PDB entry 1UU2 | X-ray diffraction, 2.80 A resolution | chains A and B

Chain A (and B):
Molecule: Histidinol-phosphate aminotransferase
From: Thermotoga maritima
Notes: EC 2.6.1.9; chain B of this document is another copy of the same molecule, construct and numbering; everything in this record applies to it too
Reference sequence: Q9X0D0 (HIS8_THEMA); residues 1-335 here = UniProt positions 1-335
Sequence (335 residues; each row starts with the number of its first residue):
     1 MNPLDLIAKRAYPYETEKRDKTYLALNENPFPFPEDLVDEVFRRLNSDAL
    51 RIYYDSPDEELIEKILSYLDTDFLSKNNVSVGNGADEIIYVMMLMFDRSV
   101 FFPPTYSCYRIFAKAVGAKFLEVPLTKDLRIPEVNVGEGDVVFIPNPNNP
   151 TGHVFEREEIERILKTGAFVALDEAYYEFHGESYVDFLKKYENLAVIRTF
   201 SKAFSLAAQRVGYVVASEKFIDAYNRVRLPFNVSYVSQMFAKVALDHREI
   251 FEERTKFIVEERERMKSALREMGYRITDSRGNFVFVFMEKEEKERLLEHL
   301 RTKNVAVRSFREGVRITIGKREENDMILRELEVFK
Unresolved in the structure: 1-13 (chain B: 1-16)
Residues lining bound ligands: 4'-deoxy-4'-aminopyridoxal-5'-phosphate (PMP): Gly-84, Ala-85, Asp-86, Tyr-106, Pro-145, Asn-149, Asp-173, Ala-175, Tyr-176, Thr-199, Ser-201, Lys-202, Arg-210
Curated features (UniProtKB/Swiss-Prot):
  - modified residue: Lys-202 (N6-(pyridoxal phosphate)lysine)

Interface between chain A and chain B:
Residue-residue contacts (96):
  Arg-19(A) / Ile-52(B)
  Glu-28(A) / Ile-52(B)
  Glu-28(A) / Tyr-53(B)  hydrogen bond (side chain-backbone)
  Asn-29(A) / Arg-51(B)  hydrogen bond (backbone-side chain)
  Pro-30(A) / Arg-51(B)
  Phe-31(A) / Arg-51(B)
  Pro-32(A) / Ser-47(B)
  Pro-32(A) / Asp-48(B)
  Pro-32(A) / Arg-51(B)
  Phe-33(A) / Ser-47(B)  hydrogen bond (backbone-side chain)
  Phe-33(A) / Leu-50(B)  hydrophobic
  Glu-35(A) / Ser-47(B)
  Val-38(A) / Ser-47(B)
  Val-38(A) / Leu-50(B)  hydrophobic
  Phe-42(A) / Val-38(B)
  Phe-42(A) / Phe-42(B)  hydrophobic
  Phe-42(A) / Leu-45(B)  hydrophobic
  Ser-47(A) / Pro-32(B)
  Ser-47(A) / Phe-33(B)  hydrogen bond (side chain-backbone)
  Ser-47(A) / Glu-35(B)  hydrogen bond
  Asp-48(A) / Pro-32(B)
  Ala-49(A) / Ala-208(B)
  Leu-50(A) / Phe-33(B)  hydrophobic
  Leu-50(A) / Ser-205(B)
  Leu-50(A) / Leu-206(B)
  Leu-50(A) / Ala-207(B)  hydrogen bond (backbone-backbone)
  Leu-50(A) / Ala-208(B)  hydrogen bond (backbone-backbone)
  Arg-51(A) / Glu-28(B)
  Arg-51(A) / Asn-29(B)  hydrogen bond (side chain-backbone)
  Arg-51(A) / Pro-30(B)  hydrogen bond (side chain-backbone)
  Arg-51(A) / Phe-31(B)
  Arg-51(A) / Pro-32(B)
  Arg-51(A) / Ser-205(B)  hydrogen bond (backbone-backbone)
  Arg-51(A) / Ala-207(B)
  Ile-52(A) / Glu-28(B)
  Ile-52(A) / Ala-207(B)
  Ile-52(A) / Ala-208(B)  hydrogen bond (backbone-backbone)
  Tyr-53(A) / Leu-26(B)
  Tyr-53(A) / Glu-28(B)  hydrogen bond (backbone-side chain)
  Tyr-53(A) / Ser-201(B)
  Tyr-53(A) / Lys-202(B)  hydrogen bond
  Tyr-53(A) / Ala-207(B)
  Tyr-53(A) / Arg-210(B)
  Asn-83(A) / Phe-231(B)  hydrogen bond (side chain-backbone)
  Asn-83(A) / Asn-232(B)
  Tyr-90(A) / Leu-94(B)
  Tyr-90(A) / Val-227(B)  hydrogen bond (side chain-backbone)
  Tyr-90(A) / Leu-229(B)  hydrophobic
  Val-91(A) / Tyr-90(B)
  Leu-94(A) / Tyr-90(B)
  Leu-94(A) / Leu-94(B)  hydrophobic
  Phe-112(A) / Leu-229(B)  hydrophobic
  Phe-112(A) / Pro-230(B)
  Ala-115(A) / Arg-226(B)
  Ala-115(A) / Val-227(B)
  Val-116(A) / Leu-94(B)
  Ser-201(A) / Tyr-53(B)
  Lys-202(A) / Tyr-53(B)  hydrogen bond
  Ser-205(A) / Leu-50(B)
  Ser-205(A) / Arg-51(B)
  Leu-206(A) / Leu-50(B)
  Ala-207(A) / Leu-50(B)  hydrogen bond (backbone-backbone)
  Ala-207(A) / Arg-51(B)
  Ala-207(A) / Ile-52(B)
  Ala-207(A) / Tyr-53(B)
  Ala-208(A) / Ala-49(B)
  Ala-208(A) / Leu-50(B)  hydrogen bond (backbone-backbone)
  Ala-208(A) / Ile-52(B)  hydrogen bond (backbone-backbone)
  Ala-208(A) / Ser-234(B)
  Ala-208(A) / Tyr-235(B)  hydrogen bond (backbone-backbone)
  Gln-209(A) / Ser-234(B)
  Gln-209(A) / Tyr-235(B)
  Gln-209(A) / Val-236(B)
  Arg-210(A) / Tyr-53(B)
  Arg-210(A) / Phe-231(B)  hydrogen bond (side chain-backbone)
  Arg-226(A) / Ala-115(B)
  Val-227(A) / Tyr-90(B)  hydrogen bond (backbone-side chain)
  Val-227(A) / Ala-115(B)
  Leu-229(A) / Asp-86(B)
  Leu-229(A) / Glu-87(B)
  Leu-229(A) / Tyr-90(B)  hydrophobic
  Leu-229(A) / Phe-112(B)  hydrophobic
  Pro-230(A) / Phe-112(B)
  Phe-231(A) / Arg-210(B)  hydrogen bond (backbone-side chain)
  Asn-232(A) / Asn-83(B)  hydrogen bond (backbone-side chain)
  Ser-234(A) / Ala-208(B)
  Ser-234(A) / Gln-209(B)
  Ser-234(A) / Ser-234(B)
  Ser-234(A) / Ser-237(B)
  Tyr-235(A) / Ala-208(B)  hydrogen bond (backbone-backbone)
  Tyr-235(A) / Gln-209(B)
  Val-236(A) / Gln-209(B)
  Val-236(A) / Val-236(B)  hydrophobic
  Ser-237(A) / Ser-234(B)
  Phe-240(A) / Leu-50(B)  hydrophobic
  Phe-240(A) / Val-236(B)  hydrophobic
Also at the interface, not in a pair above, chain A (53 interface residues in all): Glu-15, Thr-16, Leu-26, Pro-34, Asp-39, Leu-45, Tyr-54, Asp-86, Glu-87, Arg-228
Also at the interface, not in a pair above, chain B (48 interface residues in all): Val-41, Tyr-54, Val-91, Val-116, Phe-240

Overview:
The interface between chain A and chain B involves 53 residues on one side and 48 on the other; the contacts
include 25 hydrogen bonds. Polar contacts include Glu-28(A)/Tyr-53(B), Asn-29(A)/Arg-51(B) and
Phe-33(A)/Ser-47(B). Ligands of chain A: 4'-deoxy-4'-aminopyridoxal-5'-phosphate.
Chain A and chain B are both Histidinol-phosphate aminotransferase (Thermotoga maritima); the structure,
Histidinol-phosphate aminotransferase (HisC) from Thermotoga maritima (apo-form), was determined by X-ray
diffraction, deposited together with 1UU0, 1H1C and 1UU1.
